Entry 7UV9 (electron microscopy, 3.20 A resolution); this record covers chains G and J of the 11 polymer chains in the assembly.

Chain G:
Name: Histone H2A type 1
Source organism: Homo sapiens
UniProt: P0C0S8 (H2A1_HUMAN); residues 1-129 here correspond to UniProt positions 2-130 (UniProt number = residue number + 1)
Chain sequence (129 residues; numbered 1 to 129; the number before each row is that of its first residue):
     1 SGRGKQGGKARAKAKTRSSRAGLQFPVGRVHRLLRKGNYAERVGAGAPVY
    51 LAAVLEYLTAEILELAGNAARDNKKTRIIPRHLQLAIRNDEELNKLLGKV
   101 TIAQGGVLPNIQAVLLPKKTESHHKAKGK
Unresolved in the structure: 1-9, 117-129
UniProt features mapped onto this chain:
  - modified residue: Ser1 (N-acetylserine), Arg3 (Citrulline), Lys5 (N6-(2-hydroxyisobutyryl)lysine), Lys9 (N6-(2-hydroxyisobutyryl)lysine), Lys13 (N6-(beta-hydroxybutyryl)lysine), Lys36 (N6-(2-hydroxyisobutyryl)lysine), Lys74 (N6-(2-hydroxyisobutyryl)lysine), Lys75 (N6-(2-hydroxyisobutyryl)lysine), Lys95 (N6-(2-hydroxyisobutyryl)lysine), Lys99 (N6-glutaryllysine), Gln104 (N5-methylglutamine), Lys118 (N6-(2-hydroxyisobutyryl)lysine), Lys119 (N6-crotonyllysine), Thr120 (Phosphothreonine), Lys125 (N6-crotonyllysine)
  - cross-link (Glycyl lysine isopeptide (Lys-Gly)): Lys13 (interchain with G-Cter in ubiquitin), Lys15 (interchain with G-Cter in ubiquitin), Lys119 (interchain with G-Cter in ubiquitin)
Reported in the primary citation:
  - mutagenesis - E61A, D90A, E92A, E92K: decreased binding to Lysine-specific demethylase 2A

Chain J:
Molecule: 185-nt DNA strand
Source organism: synthetic construct
Sequence (185 nucleotides; numbered -92 to 92; the number before each row is that of its first residue; numbers below 1 keep their minus sign (DA-92 is residue -92)):
   -92 ATCCCTATACGCGGCCGCCCTGGAGAATCCCGGTGCCGAGGCCGCTCAAT
   -42 TGGTCGTAGACAGCTCTAGCACCGCTTAAACGCACGTACGCGCTGTCCCC
     8 CGCGTTTTAACCGCCAAGGGGATTACTCCCTAGTCTCCAGGCACGTGTCA
    58 GATATATACATCCTGTGCATGTATTGAACAGCGAT
Unresolved in the structure: -92 to -76, 71-92

How chain G and chain J interact:
Contacting residue pairs - 16 pairs, chain G then chain J:
  Arg11(G) with DT-42(J), phosphate contact; DG-41(J), sugar contact
  Ala12(G) with DT-42(J), sugar contact; DG-41(J), phosphate contact
  Lys13(G) with DT-42(J), phosphate contact
  Ala14(G) with DT-43(J), phosphate contact; DT-42(J), phosphate contact
  Lys15(G) with DT-43(J), phosphate contact; DT-42(J), hydrogen bond to the phosphate
  Thr16(G) with DT-43(J), phosphate contact
  Arg17(G) with DT-43(J), salt bridge to the phosphate
  Arg20(G) with DT-42(J), salt bridge to the phosphate
  Arg29(G) with DA-44(J), phosphate contact
  Arg32(G) with DA-44(J), salt bridge to the phosphate
  Arg42(G) with DA-35(J), phosphate contact
  Arg77(G) with DA-54(J), hydrogen bond to the phosphate
Also at the interface, not in a pair above, chain G (13 interface residues in all): Gly28
Also at the interface, not in a pair above, chain J (8 interface residues in all): DG-53, DG-34

Overview:
The interface between chain G and chain J involves 13 residues on one side and 8 on the other; the contacts
include 2 hydrogen bonds and 3 salt bridges. Polar contacts include Lys15(G)-DT-42(J), Arg77(G)-DA-54(J) and
Arg17(G)-DT-43(J). From the paper: E61A, D90A and E92A of chain G, among others, reduce binding to
Lysine-specific demethylase 2A.
Chain G is Histone H2A type 1 (Homo sapiens) and chain J is a 185-nt DNA strand (synthetic construct); the
structure, KDM2A-nucleosome structure stabilized by H3K36C-UNC8015 covalent conjugate, was determined by
electron microscopy together with 7UVA from the same study.
